Entry 1ASJ (X-ray diffraction, 2.90 A resolution); this record covers chains 3 and 4 of the 5 polymer chains in the assembly.

Chain 3:
Name: P1/mahoney poliovirus
From: Human poliovirus 1
Notes: fragment: virus protomer
Reference sequence: P03300 (POLH_POL1M); residues 1-238 here correspond to UniProt positions 341-578 (UniProt number = residue number + 340)
Sequence (238 residues; row label = number of the first residue in the row):
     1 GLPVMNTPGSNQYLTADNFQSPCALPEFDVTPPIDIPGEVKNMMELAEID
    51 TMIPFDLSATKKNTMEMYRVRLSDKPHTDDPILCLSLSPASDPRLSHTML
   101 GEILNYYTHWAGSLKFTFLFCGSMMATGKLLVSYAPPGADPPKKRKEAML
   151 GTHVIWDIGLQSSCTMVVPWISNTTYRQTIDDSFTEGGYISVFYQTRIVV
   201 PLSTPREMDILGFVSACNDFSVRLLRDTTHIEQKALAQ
Unresolved in the structure: 236-238
Sequence notes: conflict Ser123 (Phe463 in P03300)

Chain 4:
Name: P1/mahoney poliovirus
From: Human poliovirus 1
Notes: fragment: virus protomer
Reference sequence: P03299 (POLG_POL1M); residues 2-69 here correspond to UniProt positions 1-68 (UniProt number = residue number - 1)
Sequence (68 residues; each row starts with the number of its first residue):
     2 GAQVSSQKVGAHENSNRAYGGSTINYTTINYYRDSASNAASKQDFSQDPS
    52 KFTEPIKDVLIKTAPMLN
Unresolved in the structure: 15-22

How chain 3 and chain 4 interact:
Pairs across the interface (36):
  Asn18(3) with Ala40(4); Ala41(4), hydrogen bond (side chain-backbone); Lys43(4)
  Gln20(3) with Ile30(4), hydrogen bond (side chain-backbone); Asn31(4); Tyr32(4), hydrogen bond (side chain-backbone); Tyr33(4); Ser38(4); Ala40(4)
  Ser21(3) with Tyr33(4); Ser38(4), hydrogen bond (backbone-side chain)
  Pro22(3) with Tyr33(4); Ser38(4)
  Cys23(3) with Asp35(4); Ser38(4), hydrogen bond (backbone-side chain)
  Pro26(3) with Asp35(4)
  Glu27(3) with Arg34(4), salt bridge; Asp35(4), hydrogen bond (backbone-side chain)
  Gly38(3) with Phe53(4)
  Glu39(3) with Gln48(4), hydrogen bond (backbone-side chain); Lys52(4), hydrogen bond (backbone-side chain); Phe53(4)
  Val40(3) with Gln48(4); Phe53(4), hydrophobic
  Lys41(3) with Phe46(4); Gln48(4)
  Glu45(3) with Gln48(4), hydrogen bond; Phe53(4)
  Glu48(3) with Pro50(4); Thr54(4)
  Ile49(3) with Phe53(4), hydrophobic; Thr54(4)
  Leu160(3) with Leu68(4)
  Gln161(3) with Pro66(4); Met67(4), hydrogen bond (side chain-backbone); Leu68(4), hydrogen bond (side chain-backbone)
Interface residues without a listed pair, chain 3 (18 interface residues in all): Phe19, Asn42
Interface residues without a listed pair, chain 4 (23 interface residues in all): Ala37, Asn39, Ser47, Asp49

Overview:
The interface between chain 3 and chain 4 involves 18 residues on one side and 23 on the other, with 11
hydrogen bonds and 1 salt bridge. Among the polar pairs are Glu27(3)-Arg34(4), Asn18(3)-Ala41(4) and
Gln20(3)-Ile30(4).
Chain 3 is P1/mahoney poliovirus and chain 4 is P1/mahoney poliovirus, both from Human poliovirus 1; the
structure, P1/mahoney poliovirus, at cryogenic temperature, was determined by X-ray diffraction (same
publication as 1AR6, 1AR7, 1AR8, 1AR9 and 1AL2).
